PDB entry 6OP2 | X-ray diffraction, 1.90 A resolution | chains A and B of the 4 polymer chains in the assembly

Chain A:
Molecule: Nitrogenase molybdenum-iron protein alpha chain
Source organism: Azotobacter vinelandii
Notes: EC 1.18.6.1
UniProt: P07328 (NIFD_AZOVI); residue numbers follow UniProt; this construct covers 4-480
Sequence (477 residues; numbered 4 to 480; the number before each row is that of its first residue):
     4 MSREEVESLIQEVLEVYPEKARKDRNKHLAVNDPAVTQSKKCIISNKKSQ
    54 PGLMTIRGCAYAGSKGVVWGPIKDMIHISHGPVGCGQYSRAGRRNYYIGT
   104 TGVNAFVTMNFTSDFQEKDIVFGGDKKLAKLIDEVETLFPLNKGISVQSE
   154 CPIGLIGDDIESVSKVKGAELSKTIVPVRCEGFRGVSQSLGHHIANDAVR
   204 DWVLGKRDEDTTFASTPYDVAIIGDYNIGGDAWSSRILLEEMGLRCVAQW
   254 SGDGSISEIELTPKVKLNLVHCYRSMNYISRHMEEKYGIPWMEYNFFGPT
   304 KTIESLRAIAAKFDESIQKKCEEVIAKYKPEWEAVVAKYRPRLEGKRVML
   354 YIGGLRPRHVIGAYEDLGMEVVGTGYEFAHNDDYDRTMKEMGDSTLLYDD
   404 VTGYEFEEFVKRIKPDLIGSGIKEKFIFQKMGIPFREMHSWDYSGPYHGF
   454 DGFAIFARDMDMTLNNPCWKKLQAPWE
Bound ions: fe(8)-S(7) cluster Fe: Cys62, Cys88, Cys154 (shared with Cys70(B), Cys95(B), Cys153(B) of chain B); Fe ion: Cys275 (together with selenium atom)
Residues lining bound ligands:
  - fe(8)-S(7) cluster (CLF): Cys62, Tyr64, Pro85, Val86, Gly87, Cys88, Tyr91, Glu153, Cys154, Gly185
  - 3-hydroxy-3-carboxy-adipic acid (HCA): Ala65, Arg96, Gln191, Gly424, Ile425, Lys426, Glu440, His442
  - ICS (iron-sulfur-molybdenum cluster with interstitial carbon): Val70, Arg96, His195, Tyr229, Ile231, Cys275, Ser278, Ile355, Gly356, Gly357, Leu358, Arg359, Pro360, Phe381, Met441, His442
  - selenium atom (SE): Val70, Gln191, His195, Phe381
Curated features (UniProtKB/Swiss-Prot):
  - binding site ([8Fe-7S] cluster): Cys62, Cys88, Cys154
  - binding site ([7Fe-Mo-9S-C-homocitryl] cluster): Cys275, His442
  - mutagenesis: His195 (H195Q: No nitrogenase activity)

Chain B:
Molecule: Nitrogenase molybdenum-iron protein beta chain
Source organism: Azotobacter vinelandii
Notes: EC 1.18.6.1
UniProt: P07329 (NIFK_AZOVI); residue numbers follow UniProt; this construct covers 2-523
Sequence (522 residues; row label = number of the first residue in the row):
     2 SQQVDKIKASYPLFLDQDYKDMLAKKRDGFEEKYPQDKIDEVFQWTTTKE
    52 YQELNFQREALTVNPAKACQPLGAVLCALGFEKTMPYVHGSQGCVAYFRS
   102 YFNRHFREPVSCVSDSMTEDAAVFGGQQNMKDGLQNCKATYKPDMIAVST
   152 TCMAEVIGDDLNAFINNSKKEGFIPDEFPVPFAHTPSFVGSHVTGWDNMF
   202 EGIARYFTLKSMDDKVVGSNKKINIVPGFETYLGNFRVIKRMLSEMGVGY
   252 SLLSDPEEVLDTPADGQFRMYAGGTTQEEMKDAPNALNTVLLQPWHLEKT
   302 KKFVEGTWKHEVPKLNIPMGLDWTDEFLMKVSEISGQPIPASLTKERGRL
   352 VDMMTDSHTWLHGKRFALWGDPDFVMGLVKFLLELGCEPVHILCHNGNKR
   402 WKKAVDAILAASPYGKNATVYIGKDLWHLRSLVFTDKPDFMIGNSYGKFI
   452 QRDTLHKGKEFEVPLIRIGFPIFDRHHLHRSTTLGYEGAMQILTTLVNSI
   502 LERLDEETRGMQATDYNHDLVR
Bound ions: fe(8)-S(7) cluster Fe: Cys70, Cys95, Cys153 (shared with Cys62(A), Cys88(A), Cys154(A) of chain A); Ca2+ site 1: Arg108, Glu109 (shared with 2 residues of chain D); Ca2+ site 2: Asp353, Asp357 (shared with 2 residues of chain D)
Residues lining bound ligands: fe(8)-S(7) cluster (CLF): Cys70, Pro72, Ser92, Gly94, Cys95, Tyr98, Phe99, Thr152, Cys153, Ser188
Curated features (UniProtKB/Swiss-Prot):
  - binding site ([8Fe-7S] cluster): Cys70, Cys95, Cys153, Ser188

Interface between chain A and chain B:
Pairs across the interface (196; chain A residue first):
  Val19(A) - Ala140(B)
  Val19(A) - Lys143(B)
  Tyr20(A) - Thr141(B)
  Pro21(A) - Gln136(B)
  Pro21(A) - Asn137(B)
  Pro21(A) - Ala140(B)
  Lys23(A) - Asp133(B)  salt bridge
  Ala24(A) - Asn137(B)
  Ser52(A) - Gln93(B)  hydrogen bond
  Ser52(A) - Ser117(B)
  Pro54(A) - Ser115(B)
  Pro54(A) - Asp116(B)
  Pro54(A) - Asn130(B)
  Pro54(A) - Gly134(B)
  Pro54(A) - Asn137(B)  hydrogen bond (backbone-side chain)
  Gly55(A) - Val114(B)
  Gly55(A) - Ser115(B)  hydrogen bond (backbone-backbone)
  Gly55(A) - Gly134(B)
  Gly55(A) - Cys138(B)
  Gly55(A) - Tyr142(B)
  Leu56(A) - Asn137(B)
  Leu56(A) - Thr141(B)
  Leu56(A) - Tyr142(B)  hydrogen bond (backbone-side chain)
  Met57(A) - Met86(B)  hydrophobic
  Met57(A) - Arg100(B)
  Met57(A) - Cys113(B)
  Met57(A) - Val114(B)  hydrophobic
  Met57(A) - Tyr142(B)
  Thr58(A) - Gln93(B)
  Thr58(A) - Arg100(B)
  Arg60(A) - Gln93(B)
  Arg60(A) - Ala97(B)
  Gly61(A) - Gln93(B)
  Gly61(A) - Gly94(B)
  Cys62(A) - Gly94(B)
  Tyr64(A) - Tyr98(B)
  Ala65(A) - Tyr98(B)
  Lys76(A) - Glu32(B)  salt bridge
  Pro85(A) - Ser188(B)
  Val86(A) - Pro66(B)  hydrophobic
  Val86(A) - Lys68(B)
  Val86(A) - Ala69(B)
  Gly87(A) - Cys70(B)
  Gln90(A) - Pro66(B)  hydrogen bond (side chain-backbone)
  Gln90(A) - Lys68(B)  hydrogen bond (side chain-backbone)
  Gln90(A) - Tyr102(B)
  Gln90(A) - Tyr447(B)  hydrogen bond (backbone-side chain)
  Tyr91(A) - Ala69(B)
  Tyr91(A) - Cys70(B)  hydrogen bond (side chain-backbone)
  Tyr91(A) - Leu73(B)
  Tyr91(A) - Tyr98(B)  hydrophobic
  Tyr91(A) - Phe99(B)  hydrophobic
  Tyr91(A) - Tyr102(B)  hydrophobic
  Ser92(A) - Tyr98(B)
  Arg93(A) - Asn65(B)  hydrogen bond
  Arg93(A) - Tyr447(B)
  Arg93(A) - Phe450(B)
  Gly95(A) - Arg105(B)
  Tyr99(A) - Ser11(B)
  Thr103(A) - Ile40(B)
  Thr104(A) - Arg453(B)
  Gly105(A) - Trp428(B)
  Val106(A) - Ile40(B)
  Val106(A) - Val43(B)  hydrophobic
  Val106(A) - Phe44(B)  hydrophobic
  Asn107(A) - Lys34(B)
  Met112(A) - Val64(B)  hydrophobic
  Met112(A) - Asn65(B)
  Met112(A) - Trp428(B)  hydrophobic
  Asn113(A) - Thr63(B)
  Asn113(A) - Val64(B)
  Asn113(A) - Asn65(B)  hydrogen bond (backbone-backbone)
  Asn113(A) - Pro66(B)
  Phe114(A) - Thr63(B)
  Phe114(A) - Val64(B)  hydrophobic
  Thr115(A) - Leu62(B)
  Thr115(A) - Thr63(B)  hydrogen bond (backbone-backbone)
  Ser116(A) - Ala61(B)
  Asp117(A) - Thr63(B)
  Asp117(A) - Lys68(B)  salt bridge
  Phe118(A) - Phe189(B)
  Gln119(A) - Phe189(B)
  Glu120(A) - Phe189(B)  hydrogen bond (backbone-backbone)
  Ile123(A) - Val157(B)  hydrophobic
  Ile123(A) - Phe189(B)  hydrophobic
  Lys130(A) - Ala61(B)
  Lys133(A) - Glu60(B)
  Lys133(A) - Ala61(B)
  Leu134(A) - Ala61(B)
  Leu134(A) - Leu62(B)  hydrophobic
  Glu137(A) - Arg59(B)
  Glu137(A) - Glu60(B)  hydrogen bond (side chain-backbone)
  Glu137(A) - Ala61(B)  hydrogen bond (side chain-backbone)
  Glu137(A) - Leu62(B)  hydrogen bond (side chain-backbone)
  Val138(A) - Leu62(B)  hydrophobic
  Thr140(A) - Trp46(B)
  Leu141(A) - Tyr52(B)  hydrogen bond (backbone-side chain)
  Leu141(A) - Leu55(B)  hydrophobic
  Leu141(A) - Asn56(B)
  Leu141(A) - Arg59(B)
  Phe142(A) - Tyr52(B)
  Phe142(A) - Trp428(B)  hydrophobic
  Pro143(A) - Trp46(B)
  Leu144(A) - Tyr35(B)
  Leu144(A) - Val43(B)  hydrophobic
  Lys146(A) - Glu32(B)
  Lys146(A) - Glu33(B)  hydrogen bond (side chain-backbone)
  Cys154(A) - Ser92(B)
  Cys154(A) - Cys153(B)  hydrophobic
  Pro155(A) - Cys153(B)
  Leu158(A) - Met154(B)  hydrophobic
  Leu158(A) - Val157(B)  hydrophobic
  Ile159(A) - Val157(B)  hydrophobic
  Phe186(A) - Thr119(B)
  Phe186(A) - Glu120(B)  hydrogen bond (backbone-backbone)
  Phe186(A) - Met154(B)  hydrophobic
  Arg187(A) - Glu120(B)  salt bridge
  Val189(A) - Gln93(B)  hydrogen bond (backbone-side chain)
  Arg210(A) - Glu33(B)  salt bridge
  Gly232(A) - Ser11(B)
  Gly232(A) - Phe15(B)
  Gly233(A) - Phe15(B)
  Trp236(A) - Phe15(B)  hydrophobic
  Trp236(A) - Tyr20(B)
  Trp236(A) - Met23(B)
  Trp236(A) - Leu24(B)
  Ser237(A) - Tyr20(B)
  Arg239(A) - Met23(B)
  Arg239(A) - Lys27(B)
  Arg239(A) - Phe31(B)
  Ile240(A) - Asp19(B)
  Ile240(A) - Tyr20(B)
  Ile240(A) - Met23(B)  hydrophobic
  Glu243(A) - Met23(B)
  Arg248(A) - Phe31(B)
  Cys249(A) - Phe31(B)
  Val250(A) - Phe31(B)
  Gln252(A) - Lys27(B)
  Asp256(A) - Lys27(B)  salt bridge
  Ser258(A) - Phe31(B)
  Ser258(A) - Glu32(B)
  Ser260(A) - Phe31(B)  hydrogen bond (side chain-backbone)
  Ser260(A) - Glu32(B)  hydrogen bond (side chain-backbone)
  Ser260(A) - Glu33(B)
  Glu261(A) - Lys27(B)  salt bridge
  Glu261(A) - Phe31(B)  hydrogen bond (backbone-backbone)
  Glu261(A) - Glu32(B)
  Leu264(A) - Phe31(B)
  Lys330(A) - Ser2(B)
  Glu334(A) - Ser2(B)  hydrogen bond
  Glu334(A) - Gln3(B)  hydrogen bond (side chain-backbone)
  Ala337(A) - Val5(B)
  Lys341(A) - Val5(B)
  Tyr342(A) - Ile8(B)
  Gly406(A) - Tyr142(B)  hydrogen bond (backbone-side chain)
  Tyr407(A) - Thr141(B)
  Tyr407(A) - Tyr142(B)  hydrogen bond (backbone-side chain)
  Glu410(A) - Phe269(B)
  Ile425(A) - Ser101(B)
  Ile425(A) - Asn104(B)
  Lys426(A) - Ala97(B)
  Lys426(A) - Arg100(B)
  Lys426(A) - Ser101(B)
  Lys426(A) - Asn104(B)
  Phe429(A) - Asn104(B)
  Phe429(A) - Arg108(B)
  Phe429(A) - Glu109(B)
  Phe429(A) - Pro110(B)
  Ile430(A) - Pro110(B)
  Ile430(A) - Phe269(B)  hydrophobic
  Lys433(A) - Glu109(B)  salt bridge
  Lys433(A) - Pro110(B)
  Lys433(A) - Thr263(B)  hydrogen bond (side chain-backbone)
  Lys433(A) - Asp266(B)
  Lys433(A) - Gly267(B)  hydrogen bond (backbone-backbone)
  Lys433(A) - Gln268(B)  hydrogen bond (backbone-backbone)
  Met434(A) - Gly267(B)
  Met434(A) - Phe269(B)
  Gly448(A) - Ala10(B)
  Gly448(A) - Ser11(B)  hydrogen bond (backbone-backbone)
  Pro449(A) - Ser11(B)
  Pro449(A) - Phe15(B)  hydrophobic
  Asp454(A) - Ser2(B)  hydrogen bond (side chain-backbone)
  Asp454(A) - Gln3(B)  hydrogen bond (backbone-side chain)
  Asp454(A) - Leu14(B)
  Asp454(A) - Tyr20(B)  hydrogen bond
  Ala457(A) - Gln3(B)
  Ala457(A) - Ile8(B)
  Ile458(A) - Gln3(B)
  Ile458(A) - Ile8(B)  hydrophobic
  Ile458(A) - Lys9(B)
  Ile458(A) - Ala10(B)  hydrophobic
  Arg461(A) - Ile8(B)
  Leu475(A) - Ala265(B)
  Leu475(A) - Asp266(B)
  Leu475(A) - Gly267(B)
Other interface residues (no listed pair), chain A (113 interface residues in all): Gln53, Ile59, Asp77, Ile81, Cys88, Arg97, Ile101, Thr111, Gly188, Ser190, Phe216, Tyr331, Val338, Thr405, Gln432, Gly435
Other interface residues (no listed pair), chain B (97 interface residues in all): Asp6, Lys39, Gln58, Ala67, Ser112, Gln129, Ile158, Val190, Pro264, Met271, His396, Asp454

Summary:
113 residues of chain A face 97 of chain B across their interface; the contacts include 33 hydrogen bonds and
8 salt bridges. Among the polar pairs are Lys23(A)-Asp133(B), Lys76(A)-Glu32(B) and Asp117(A)-Lys68(B).
Fe(8)-S(7) cluster is bound between chain A and chain B.
Chain A is Nitrogenase molybdenum-iron protein alpha chain and chain B is Nitrogenase molybdenum-iron protein
beta chain, both from Azotobacter vinelandii; the structure, Selenium incorporated FeMo-cofactor of
nitrogenase from azotobacter vinelandii at high concentration of selenium, was determined by X-ray diffraction
(same publication as 6OP1, 6OP3 and 6OP4).
